7O55 - chains A and B of the 3 polymer chains in the assembly; structure by X-ray diffraction, 1.95 A resolution.

[Chain A]
Name: Serine protease subunit NS2B
From: Zika virus
UniProtKB: Q32ZE1 (POLG_ZIKV); residues 46-96 here correspond to UniProt positions 1414-1464 (UniProt number = residue number + 1368)
Sequence (53 residues; numbered 44 to 96; the number before each row is that of its first residue):
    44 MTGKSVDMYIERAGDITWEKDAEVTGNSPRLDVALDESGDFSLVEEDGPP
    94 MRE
Not modelled in the structure: 44-49, 88-96
Sequence notes: initiating methionine (44); expression tag (45)

[Chain B]
Name: Serine protease NS3
From: Zika virus
Notes: EC 3.4.21.91, 3.6.1.15, 3.6.4.13
UniProtKB: Q32ZE1 (POLG_ZIKV); residues 1-177 here correspond to UniProt positions 1499-1675 (UniProt number = residue number + 1498)
Sequence (178 residues; each row starts with the number of its first residue; numbering starts at 0):
     0 GSGALWDVPAPKEVKKGETTDGVYRVMTRRLLGSTQVGVGVMQEGVFHTM
    50 WHVTKGAALRSGEGRLDPYWGDVKQDLVSYCGPWKLDAAWDGLSEVQLLA
   100 VPPGERAKNIQTLPGIFKTKDGDIGAVALDYPAGTSGSPILDKCGRVIGL
   150 YGNGVVIKNGSYVSAITQGKREEETPVE
Not modelled in the structure: 0-17, 172-177
Sequence notes: expression tag (0); conflict Lys107 (Arg1605 in Q32ZE1)

[How chain A and chain B interact]
Pairs across the interface (92):
  Asp50(A) with Thr27(B); Arg59(B), salt bridge
  Met51(A) with Met26(B); Val36(B), hydrophobic; Val52(B); Thr53(B); Leu58(B), hydrophobic; Arg59(B), hydrogen bond (backbone-backbone)
  Tyr52(A) with Arg24(B); Val25(B); Met26(B), hydrogen bond (backbone-backbone); Arg28(B); Ser33(B), hydrogen bond; Arg59(B)
  Ile53(A) with Tyr23(B), hydrophobic; Arg24(B); Met41(B), hydrophobic; Phe46(B), hydrophobic; Arg59(B), hydrogen bond (backbone-backbone); Ser60(B); Leu65(B), hydrophobic
  Glu54(A) with Tyr23(B); Arg24(B), hydrogen bond (backbone-backbone)
  Arg55(A) with Thr19(B); Asp20(B), hydrogen bond (side chain-backbone); Val22(B); Tyr23(B)
  Ala56(A) with Val22(B), hydrogen bond (backbone-backbone); Val100(B), hydrophobic; Ala106(B)
  Gly57(A) with Gly21(B); Val22(B), hydrogen bond (backbone-backbone)
  Asp58(A) with Leu98(B)
  Ile59(A) with Gly21(B); Val22(B); Val40(B), hydrophobic; Leu98(B), hydrophobic; Leu140(B), hydrophobic; Gly144(B); Val146(B), hydrophobic
  Thr60(A) with Asn108(B), hydrogen bond (backbone-side chain); Leu140(B)
  Trp61(A) with Glu94(B); Val95(B); Gln96(B); Gln110(B); Leu140(B); Asp141(B); Lys142(B)
  Glu62(A) with Gln96(B), hydrogen bond (backbone-side chain); Asn108(B)
  Ala65(A) with Gln96(B); Asn108(B)
  Glu66(A) with Ile109(B); Gln110(B), hydrogen bond (backbone-backbone)
  Val67(A) with Glu94(B); Gln110(B)
  Thr68(A) with Ile109(B); Gln110(B), hydrogen bond (backbone-backbone); Thr111(B), hydrogen bond (backbone-side chain); Leu128(B)
  Gly69(A) with Thr111(B); Ala127(B)
  Asn70(A) with Leu112(B); Ala127(B)
  Ser71(A) with Leu112(B), hydrogen bond (side chain-backbone); Pro113(B); Gly114(B)
  Pro72(A) with Gly114(B); Ile115(B), hydrogen bond (backbone-backbone); Ala127(B)
  Arg73(A) with Ile115(B)
  Leu74(A) with Ile115(B), hydrogen bond (backbone-backbone); Phe116(B); Lys117(B), hydrogen bond (backbone-backbone)
  Asp75(A) with Lys117(B)
  Val76(A) with Phe116(B), hydrophobic; Lys117(B), hydrogen bond (backbone-backbone); Thr118(B)
  Leu78(A) with Lys73(B)
  Asp79(A) with Lys73(B)
  Glu80(A) with Lys73(B)
  Ser81(A) with Val72(B)
  Gly82(A) with Val72(B); Lys73(B); Asn152(B), hydrogen bond (backbone-side chain)
  Phe84(A) with Asn152(B); Gly153(B); Val154(B), hydrophobic; Ala164(B), hydrophobic
  Ser85(A) with Val154(B)
  Leu86(A) with Val155(B)
Interface residues without a listed pair, chain B (58 interface residues in all): Arg29, Ala57, Pro138, Ile156, Lys157, Val162

[In short]
Chain A and chain B form an interface of 33 and 58 residues respectively, with 19 hydrogen bonds and 1 salt
bridge. Among the polar pairs are Asp50(A)-Arg59(B), Tyr52(A)-Ser33(B) and Arg55(A)-Asp20(B).
Chain A is Serine protease subunit NS2B and chain B is Serine protease NS3, both from Zika virus; the
structure, Crystal Structure of Unlinked NS2B-NS3 Protease from Zika Virus in Complex with Inhibitor MI-2231,
was determined by X-ray diffraction (same publication as 7O2M, 7OBV, 7OC2, 7PFQ, 7PFY, 7PFZ and 5 further
entries).
